8GF5 - chains A and F of the 7 polymer chains in the assembly; structure by electron microscopy, 3.00 A resolution.

# Chain A
Protein: Methyl-coenzyme M reductase subunit alpha
Source organism: Methanosarcina acetivorans C2A
Notes: EC 2.8.4.1
Reference sequence: Q8THH1 (MCRA_METAC); residues 1-570 here = UniProt positions 1-570
Sequence (570 residues; row label = number of the first residue in the row):
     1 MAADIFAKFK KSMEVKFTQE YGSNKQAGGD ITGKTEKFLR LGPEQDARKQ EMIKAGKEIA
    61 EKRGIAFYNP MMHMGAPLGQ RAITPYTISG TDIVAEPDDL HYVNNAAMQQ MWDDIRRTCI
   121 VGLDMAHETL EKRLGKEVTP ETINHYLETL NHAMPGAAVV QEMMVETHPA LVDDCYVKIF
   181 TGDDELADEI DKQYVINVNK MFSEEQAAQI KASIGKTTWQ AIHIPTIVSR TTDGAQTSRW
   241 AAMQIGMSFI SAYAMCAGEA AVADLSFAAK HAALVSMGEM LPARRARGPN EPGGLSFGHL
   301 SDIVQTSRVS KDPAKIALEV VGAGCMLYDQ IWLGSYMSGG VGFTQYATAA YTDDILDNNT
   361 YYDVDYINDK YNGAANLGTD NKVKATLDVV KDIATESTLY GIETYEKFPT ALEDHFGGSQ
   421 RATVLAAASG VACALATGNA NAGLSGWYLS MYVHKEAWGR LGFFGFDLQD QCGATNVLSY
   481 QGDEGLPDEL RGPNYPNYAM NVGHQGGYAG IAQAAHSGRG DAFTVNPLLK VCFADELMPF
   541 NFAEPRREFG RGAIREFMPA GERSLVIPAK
Not modelled in the structure: 1, 158-165, 570
Modified positions: His271 (N1-methylated histidine; MHS); Arg285 (5-methyl-arginine; AGM); Cys472 (S-methylcysteine; SMC)
Residues lining bound ligands:
  - 1-thioethanesulfonic acid (COM): Tyr346, Phe463, Phe464
  - factor 430 (F43): Gly339, Gly340, Val341, Gly342, Phe343, Thr344, Gln345, Tyr346, Phe416, Gly417, Ser419, Gln420, Gly462, Phe463
  - Coenzyme B (TP7): Arg284, Met337, Ser338, Phe343, Phe463, Ala499, Met500, Asn501, Val502
From the paper describing this entry:
  - post-translational modification sites: His271, Arg285, Gly465, Asp470, Cys472

# Chain F
Protein: Methyl-coenzyme M reductase subunit gamma
Source organism: Methanosarcina acetivorans C2A
Reference sequence: Q8THH0 (Q8THH0_METAC); residue numbers follow UniProt; this construct covers 1-248
Sequence (248 residues; numbered 1 to 248; the number before each row is that of its first residue):
     1 MAYEAQYYPG ATSVGANRRK HMSGKLEKLR EISDEDLTAV LGHRAPGSDY PSTHPPLAEM
    61 GEPACSIREA VAATPGAAAG DRVRYVQFAD SMYNAPATPY FRSYFAAINF RGVDPGTLSG
   121 RQIVEARERD MEQCAKVQME TEMTDPALAG MRGATVHGHS VRLQEDGVMF DMLDRRRLEG
   181 GVIIMDKDQV AIPLDRKVNL GKPMSSEEAA KRTTIYRVDN VAFRDDAEVI EWVHRVFDQR
   241 TSYGFQPK
Not modelled in the structure: 1

# Chain A / chain F interface
Pairs across the interface (4):
  Cys256(A) - Tyr85(F)
  Cys256(A) - Gly153(F)  hydrogen bond (side chain-backbone)
  Ala257(A) - Arg121(F)  hydrogen bond (backbone-side chain)
  Ala260(A) - Glu125(F)  hydrogen bond (backbone-side chain)
Also at the interface, not in a pair above, chain A (6 interface residues in all): Gly258, Glu259, Ala261
Also at the interface, not in a pair above, chain F (5 interface residues in all): Ile123

# Overview
6 residues of chain A face 5 of chain F across their interface, with 3 hydrogen bonds. Among the polar pairs
are Cys256(A)-Gly153(F), Ala257(A)-Arg121(F) and Ala260(A)-Glu125(F). Ligands of chain A: 1-thioethanesulfonic
acid, factor 430 and Coenzyme B. The paper reports modification sites His271(A), Arg285(A) and Gly465(A) among
others.
Chain A is Methyl-coenzyme M reductase subunit alpha and chain F is Methyl-coenzyme M reductase subunit gamma,
both from Methanosarcina acetivorans C2A; the structure, McrD binds asymmetrically to methyl-coenzyme M
reductase improving active site accessibility during assembly, was determined by electron microscopy,
deposited together with 8GF6.
